3DX4 - chain A; structure by X-ray diffraction, 1.38 A resolution.

Chain A:
Name: Alpha-mannosidase 2
Source organism: Drosophila melanogaster
Notes: EC 3.2.1.114; fragment: Catalytic domain
UniProtKB: Q24451 (MAN2_DROME); residues 13-1045 here correspond to UniProt positions 76-1108 (UniProt number = residue number + 63)
Chain sequence (1045 residues; each row starts with the number of its first residue):
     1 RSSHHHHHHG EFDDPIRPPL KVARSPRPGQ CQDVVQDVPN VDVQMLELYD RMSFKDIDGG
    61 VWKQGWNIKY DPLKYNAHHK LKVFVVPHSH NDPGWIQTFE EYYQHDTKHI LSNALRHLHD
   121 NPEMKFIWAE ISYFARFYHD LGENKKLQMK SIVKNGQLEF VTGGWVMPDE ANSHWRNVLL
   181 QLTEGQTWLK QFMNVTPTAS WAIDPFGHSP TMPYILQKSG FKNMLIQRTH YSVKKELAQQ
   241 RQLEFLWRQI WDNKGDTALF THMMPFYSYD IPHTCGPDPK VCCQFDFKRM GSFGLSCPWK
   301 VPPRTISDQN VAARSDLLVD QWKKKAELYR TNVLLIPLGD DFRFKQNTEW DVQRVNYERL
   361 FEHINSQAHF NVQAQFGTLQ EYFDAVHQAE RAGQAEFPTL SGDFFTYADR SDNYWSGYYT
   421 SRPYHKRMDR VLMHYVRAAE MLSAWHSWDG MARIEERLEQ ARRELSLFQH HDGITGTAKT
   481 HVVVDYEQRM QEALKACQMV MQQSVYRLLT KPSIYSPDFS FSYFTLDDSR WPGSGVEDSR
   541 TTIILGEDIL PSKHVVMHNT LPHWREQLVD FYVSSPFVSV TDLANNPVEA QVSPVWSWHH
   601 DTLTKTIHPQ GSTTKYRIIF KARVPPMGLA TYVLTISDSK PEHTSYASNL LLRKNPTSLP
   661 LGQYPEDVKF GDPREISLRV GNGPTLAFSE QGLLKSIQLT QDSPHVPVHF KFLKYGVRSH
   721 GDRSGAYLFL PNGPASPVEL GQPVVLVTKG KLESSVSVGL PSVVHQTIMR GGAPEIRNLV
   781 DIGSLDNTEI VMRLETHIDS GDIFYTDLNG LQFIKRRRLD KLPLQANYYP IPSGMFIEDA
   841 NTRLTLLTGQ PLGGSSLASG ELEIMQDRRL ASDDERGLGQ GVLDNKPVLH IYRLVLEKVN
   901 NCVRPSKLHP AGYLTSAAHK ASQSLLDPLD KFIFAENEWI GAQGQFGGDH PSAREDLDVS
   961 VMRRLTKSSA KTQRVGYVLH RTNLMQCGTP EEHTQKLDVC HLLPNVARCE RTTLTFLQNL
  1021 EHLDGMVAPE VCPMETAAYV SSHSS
Not modelled in the structure: 1-29
Differences from the reference sequence: expression tag (1-12)
Disulfides: Cys-31/Cys-1032, Cys-275/Cys-282, Cys-283/Cys-297, Cys-902/Cys-987, Cys-1000/Cys-1009
Covalent attachments: N-acetylglucosamine (NAG) linked to Asn-194
Bound ions: Zn2+: His-90, Asp-92, Asp-204, His-471 (together with GOO)
Residues lining bound ligands: GOO ((1R,2R,3R,4S,5R)-4-amino-5-methoxycyclopentane-1,2,3-triol): His-90, Asp-92, Trp-95, Asp-204, Phe-206, Arg-228, Tyr-269, Asp-341, Trp-415, His-471, Asp-472, Thr-477, Tyr-727, Arg-876

In short:
Ligands of chain A: compound GOO. Covalently linked N-acetylglucosamine: at Asn-194. His-90, Asp-92, Asp-204
and His-471 form the Zn2+ site.
Chain A is Alpha-mannosidase 2 (Drosophila melanogaster); the structure, Golgi alpha-Mannosidase II in complex
with Mannostatin analog (1R,2R,3R,4S,5R)-4-amino-5-methoxycyclopentane-1,2,3-triol, was determined by X-ray
diffraction, deposited together with 3DX0, 3DX1, 3DX2 and 3DX3.
